PDB entry 7ZMS | X-ray diffraction, 2.70 A resolution | chains A and K

[Chain A]
Protein: ATP-dependent DNA helicase Q5
Source organism: Homo sapiens
Notes: EC 3.6.4.12
Reference sequence: O94762 (RECQ5_HUMAN); numbering as in UniProt (aligned over 12-453)
Chain sequence (444 residues; row label = number of the first residue in the row):
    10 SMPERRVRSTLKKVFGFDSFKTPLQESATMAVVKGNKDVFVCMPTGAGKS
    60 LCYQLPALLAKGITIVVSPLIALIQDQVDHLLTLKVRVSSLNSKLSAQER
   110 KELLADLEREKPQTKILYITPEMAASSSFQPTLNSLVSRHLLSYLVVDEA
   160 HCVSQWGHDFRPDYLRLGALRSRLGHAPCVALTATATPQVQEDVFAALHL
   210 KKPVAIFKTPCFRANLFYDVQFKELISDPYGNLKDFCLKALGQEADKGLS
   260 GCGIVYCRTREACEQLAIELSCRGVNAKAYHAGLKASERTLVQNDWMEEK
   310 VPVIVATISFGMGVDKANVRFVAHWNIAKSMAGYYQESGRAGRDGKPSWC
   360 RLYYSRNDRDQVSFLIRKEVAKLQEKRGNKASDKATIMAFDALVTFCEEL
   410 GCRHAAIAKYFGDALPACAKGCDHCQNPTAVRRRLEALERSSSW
Unresolved in the structure: 10-11, 27, 321-322, 452-453
Differences from the reference sequence: expression tag (10-11)
Ion coordination: Zn2+: Cys411, Cys427, Cys431, Cys434

[Chain K]
Protein: Gluebody G4-043
Source organism: Lama glama
Chain sequence (127 residues; numbered -2 to 124; the number before each row is that of its first residue; numbers below 1 keep their minus sign (Ser-2 is residue -2)):
    -2 SMAQVQLVENGGGCVQATGSLRLSCAASGSIFSINRMTWYRQAPGKEREW
    48 VAAITSGGSTNYADSVKGRFTISRDSAKGTVYLQMNSLKPEDTAVYYCEA
    98 YGTYTLAPTGEGEYDDYWGQGTQVMVS
Unresolved in the structure: -2 to 0
Disulfides: Cys22-Cys95

[Chain A / chain K interface]
Pairs across the interface - 38 pairs, chain A then chain K:
  Leu33(A) with Thr106(K); Gly107(K)
  Ser36(A) with Glu108(K), hydrogen bond
  Lys46(A) with Glu110(K), salt bridge
  Gln200(A) with Tyr101(K), hydrogen bond
  Glu201(A) with Tyr111(K), hydrogen bond
  Phe204(A) with Tyr111(K), hydrophobic
  Lys211(A) with Tyr98(K); Tyr111(K); Asp112(K); Asp113(K), salt bridge
  Pro212(A) with Glu110(K); Tyr111(K); Asp112(K)
  Val213(A) with Glu110(K); Tyr111(K), hydrogen bond (backbone-backbone)
  Ala214(A) with Gly109(K)
  Ile215(A) with Tyr101(K), hydrophobic; Gly107(K); Glu108(K); Gly109(K), hydrogen bond (backbone-backbone); Glu110(K)
  Phe216(A) with Gly107(K); Glu108(K)
  Lys217(A) with Tyr101(K); Gly107(K), hydrogen bond (backbone-backbone)
  Pro219(A) with Pro105(K); Thr106(K); Gly107(K)
  Lys418(A) with Phe29(K)
  Gly421(A) with Phe29(K); Tyr101(K), hydrogen bond (backbone-side chain); Leu103(K)
  Asp422(A) with Phe29(K); Leu103(K)
  Ala423(A) with Leu103(K); Ala104(K); Pro105(K)
Other interface residues (no listed pair), chain A (21 interface residues in all): Pro197, Ala417, Leu424
Other interface residues (no listed pair), chain K (15 interface residues in all): Asn32

[In short]
Chain A and chain K form an interface of 21 and 15 residues respectively; the contacts include 7 hydrogen
bonds and 2 salt bridges. Among the polar pairs are Lys46(A)-Glu110(K), Lys211(A)-Asp113(K) and
Ser36(A)-Glu108(K). Cys411(A), Cys427(A), Cys431(A) and Cys434(A) coordinate Zn2+.
Chain A is ATP-dependent DNA helicase Q5 (Homo sapiens) and chain K is Gluebody G4-043 (Lama glama); the
structure, Crystal structure of human RECQL5 helicase APO form in complex with engineered nanobody (Gluebody)
G4-043, was determined by X-ray diffraction.
